Entry 6B40 (electron microscopy, 4.30 A resolution (low resolution: residue-level contacts below are approximate; hydrogen-bond / salt-bridge calls are withheld)); this record covers chains A and G of the 10 polymer chains in the assembly.

Chain A:
Name: RAG1L
From: Branchiostoma belcheri
Reference sequence: A0A185KID9 (A0A185KID9_BRABE); residue numbers follow UniProt; this construct covers 468-1106
Chain sequence (658 residues; numbered 468 to 1125; the number before each row is that of its first residue; X marks 19 residues of unknown identity (built as UNK)):
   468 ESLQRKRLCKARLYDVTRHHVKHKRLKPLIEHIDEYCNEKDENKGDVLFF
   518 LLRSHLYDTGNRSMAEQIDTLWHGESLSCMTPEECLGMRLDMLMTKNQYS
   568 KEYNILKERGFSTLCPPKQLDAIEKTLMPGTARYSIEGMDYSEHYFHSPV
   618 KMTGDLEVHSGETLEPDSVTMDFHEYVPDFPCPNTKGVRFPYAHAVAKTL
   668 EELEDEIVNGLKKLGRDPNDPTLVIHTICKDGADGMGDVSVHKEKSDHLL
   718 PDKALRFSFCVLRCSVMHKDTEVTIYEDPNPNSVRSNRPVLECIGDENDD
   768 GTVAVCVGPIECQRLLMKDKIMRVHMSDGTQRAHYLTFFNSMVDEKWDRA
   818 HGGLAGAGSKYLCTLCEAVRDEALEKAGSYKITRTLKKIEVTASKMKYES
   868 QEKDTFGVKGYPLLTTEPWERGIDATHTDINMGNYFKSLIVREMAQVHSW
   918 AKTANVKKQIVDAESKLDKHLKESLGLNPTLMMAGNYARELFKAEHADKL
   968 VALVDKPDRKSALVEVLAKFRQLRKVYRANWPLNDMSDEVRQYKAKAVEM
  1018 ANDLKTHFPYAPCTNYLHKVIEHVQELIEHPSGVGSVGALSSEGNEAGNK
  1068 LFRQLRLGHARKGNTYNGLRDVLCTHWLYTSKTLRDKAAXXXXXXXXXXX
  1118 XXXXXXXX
Unresolved in the structure: 468-544, 603-630
Metal / ion sites: Ca2+: Asp-701, Gly-702 (shared with 2 residues of chain B); Zn2+: Cys-830, Cys-833, His-1035, His-1040
Reported in the primary citation:
  - mutagenesis - V751E, V751E/A1064S: decreased catalytic activity
  - mutagenesis - A1064S: unchanged catalytic activity
  - mutagenesis - M949R: decreased growth
  - catalytic residues: Glu-1063

Chain G:
Molecule: 31TIR pre-nicked strand of signal DNA
Sequence (47 nucleotides; row label = number of the first residue in the row):
     1 CACTATGATACTTACGCTATACCCAGCAGTGTCTGGTCGCCATCTTG
Unresolved in the structure: 14-47

Interface between chain A and chain G:
Pairs across the interface (15):
  Thr-562(A) / DT6(G)
  Thr-562(A) / DG7(G)
  Lys-563(A) / DG7(G)
  Lys-563(A) / DA8(G)
  Asn-564(A) / DT6(G)
  Asn-564(A) / DG7(G)
  Gln-565(A) / DA5(G)
  Gln-565(A) / DT6(G)
  His-1076(A) / DT6(G)
  His-1076(A) / DG7(G)
  Ala-1077(A) / DT6(G)
  Arg-1078(A) / DG7(G)
  Arg-1078(A) / DA8(G)
  Lys-1079(A) / DT6(G)
  Asp-1088(A) / DG7(G)
Interface residues without a listed pair, chain A (10 interface residues in all): Lys-568

In short:
10 residues of chain A and 4 residues of chain G are in contact. Asp-701(A) and Gly-702(A) form the Ca2+ site.
Cys-830(A), Cys-833(A), His-1035(A) and His-1040(A) coordinate Zn2+. From the paper: the catalytic residue
Glu-1063(A); V751E and V751E/A1064S of chain A reduce catalytic activity; 4 substitutions were tested in all.
Chain A is RAG1L (Branchiostoma belcheri) and chain G is 31TIR pre-nicked strand of signal DNA; the structure,
BbRAGL-3'TIR synaptic complex with nicked DNA refined with C2 symmetry, was determined by electron microscopy.
